7AZ9 - chain A; structure by X-ray diffraction, 1.10 A resolution.

== Chain A ==
Protein: Triosephosphate isomerase
Organism: Leishmania mexicana
Notes: EC 5.3.1.1
UniProt: P48499 (TPIS_LEIME); residues 0-250 here correspond to UniProt positions 1-251 (UniProt number = residue number + 1)
Amino-acid sequence (251 residues; numbered 0 to 250; the number before each row is that of its first residue; numbering starts at 0):
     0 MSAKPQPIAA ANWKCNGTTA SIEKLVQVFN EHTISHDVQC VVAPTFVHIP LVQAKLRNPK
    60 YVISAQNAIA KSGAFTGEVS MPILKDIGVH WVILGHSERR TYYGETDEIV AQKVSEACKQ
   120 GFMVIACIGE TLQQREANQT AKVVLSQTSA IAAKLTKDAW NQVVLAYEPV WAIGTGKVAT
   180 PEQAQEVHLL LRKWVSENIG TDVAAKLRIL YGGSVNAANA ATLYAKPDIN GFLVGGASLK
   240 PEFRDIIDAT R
Unresolved in the structure: 0-1
Construct notes: engineered mutation Q65 (Glu66 in P48499)
Swiss-Prot annotation at these positions:
  - active site: H95 (Electrophile), E167 (Proton acceptor)
  - binding site (substrate): N11, K13
Residues lining bound ligands: phosphoglycolohydroxamic acid (PGH): N11, K13, H95, E97, E167, A171, I172, G173, G212, S213, V214, L232, V233, G234, G235
From the paper describing this entry:
  - binding site for phosphoglycolohydroxamic acid: K13, H95
  - mutagenesis - E65Q: unchanged catalytic activity (citing earlier work)
  - catalytic residues: H95 (from molecular simulation)

== Overview ==
Chain A binds phosphoglycolohydroxamic acid. Curated annotation (UniProt) lists active-site residues H95 and
E167 and substrate-binding residues N11 and K13. The paper reports the catalytic residue H95; E65Q leaves
catalytic activity unchanged.
Chain A is Triosephosphate isomerase (Leishmania mexicana); the structure, Perdeuterated E65Q-TIM complexed
with PHOSPHOGLYCOLOHYDROXAMATE, was determined by X-ray diffraction, deposited together with 7ABX, 7AZ3, 7AZ4
and 7AZA.
